Entry 4CS0 (X-ray diffraction, 2.10 A resolution); this record covers chains A and B.

[Chain A]
Molecule: Aspartate 1-decarboxylase
Organism: Escherichia coli K-12
Notes: EC 4.1.1.11
Reference sequence: P0A790 (PAND_ECOLI); numbering as in UniProt (aligned over 1-126)
Amino-acid sequence (143 residues; each row starts with the number of its first residue; numbers below 1 keep their minus sign (Met-16 is residue -16)):
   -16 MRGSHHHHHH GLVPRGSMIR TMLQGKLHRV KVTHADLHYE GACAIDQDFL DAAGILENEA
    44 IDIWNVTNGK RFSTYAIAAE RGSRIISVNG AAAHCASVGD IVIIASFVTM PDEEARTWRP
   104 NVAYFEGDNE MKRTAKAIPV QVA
Unresolved in the structure: -16 to -1
Sequence notes: expression tag (-16 to 0); engineered mutation Ala25 (Ser in P0A790)
Modified residues: Cys78 (s-hydroxycysteine; CSO)
UniProt features mapped onto this chain:
  - active site: Tyr58 (Proton donor)
  - binding site (substrate): Thr57, Gly73 to Ala75
Reported in the primary citation:
  - mutagenesis - S25A: abolished catalytic activity (citing earlier work)
  - catalytic residues: Glu23, Thr57 (proposed by the authors, not directly observed)

[Chain B]
Molecule: PANZ
Organism: Escherichia coli K-12
Reference sequence: P37613 (YHHK_ECOLI); numbering as in UniProt (aligned over 1-127)
Amino-acid sequence (137 residues; numbered 1 to 137; the number before each row is that of its first residue):
     1 MKLTIIRLEK FSDQDRIDLQ KIWPEYSPSS LQVDDNHRIY AARFNERLLA AVRVTLSGTE
    61 GALDSLRVRE VTRRRGVGQY LLEEVLRNNP GVSCWWMADA GVEDRGVMTA FMQALGFTAQ
   121 QGGWEKCSGL EHHHHHH
Unresolved in the structure: 128-137
Sequence notes: expression tag (128-137)
Cystine bridges: Cys94-Cys127
Ion coordination: Mg2+: Thr72 (together with acetyl coenzyme A)
Ligand contacts: acetyl coenzyme A (ACO): Trp23, Glu25, Tyr26, Ser65, Leu66, Arg67, Val68, Arg73, Arg74, Arg75, Gly76, Val77, Gly78, Gln79, Ala100, Gly101, Val102, Glu103, Val107, Met108, Ala110, Phe111, Ala114
UniProt features mapped onto this chain:
  - region (Interaction with PanD): Arg43 to Leu48, Leu66 to Gly76
  - binding site (CoA): Leu66 to Val68, Thr72 to Gln79
  - mutagenesis: Asn45 (N45A: Loss of affinity for PanD. Is still able to activate but not regulate the PanD protein)
Reported in the primary citation:
  - mutagenesis - N45A: decreased growth (citing earlier work)

[Interface between chain A and chain B]
Residue-residue contacts (25):
  Arg102(A) - Arg74(B)
  Tyr107(A) - Lys2(B)
  Glu109(A) - Lys2(B)  salt bridge
  Lys115(A) - Tyr80(B)
  Arg116(A) - Leu3(B)
  Arg116(A) - Tyr80(B)
  Ala120(A) - Arg75(B)
  Ile121(A) - Phe44(B)  hydrophobic
  Ile121(A) - Arg75(B)  hydrogen bond (backbone-side chain)
  Pro122(A) - Phe44(B)
  Pro122(A) - Leu49(B)  hydrophobic
  Pro122(A) - Thr72(B)
  Val123(A) - Phe44(B)
  Val123(A) - Leu49(B)
  Val123(A) - Val71(B)
  Val123(A) - Thr72(B)  hydrogen bond (backbone-side chain)
  Val123(A) - Arg75(B)
  Gln124(A) - Phe44(B)
  Gln124(A) - Asn45(B)  hydrogen bond
  Val125(A) - Arg47(B)
  Val125(A) - Leu49(B)  hydrophobic
  Val125(A) - Arg69(B)
  Val125(A) - Val71(B)  hydrophobic
  Ala126(A) - Lys21(B)
  Ala126(A) - Arg47(B)  hydrogen bond (backbone-side chain)
Other interface residues (no listed pair), chain B (15 interface residues in all): Gly76, Val77

[Summary]
12 residues of chain A face 15 of chain B across their interface, with 4 hydrogen bonds and 1 salt bridge.
Polar pairs include Glu109(A)-Lys2(B), Ile121(A)-Arg75(B) and Val123(A)-Thr72(B). Acetyl coenzyme A is bound
between chain A and chain B. The paper reports catalytic residues Glu23(A) and Thr57(A); S25A of chain A
abolishes catalytic activity.
Chain A is Aspartate 1-decarboxylase and chain B is PANZ, both from Escherichia coli K-12; the structure,
Direct visualisation of strain-induced protein post-translational modification, was determined by X-ray
diffraction together with 4CRZ from the same study.
